Entry 8FS4 (electron microscopy, 2.94 A resolution); this record covers chains A and B of the 11 polymer chains in the assembly.

# Chain A
Name: Checkpoint protein RAD24
Source organism: Saccharomyces cerevisiae
Reference sequence: P32641 (RAD24_YEAST); residue numbers follow UniProt; this construct covers 1-544
Amino-acid sequence (544 residues; row label = number of the first residue in the row):
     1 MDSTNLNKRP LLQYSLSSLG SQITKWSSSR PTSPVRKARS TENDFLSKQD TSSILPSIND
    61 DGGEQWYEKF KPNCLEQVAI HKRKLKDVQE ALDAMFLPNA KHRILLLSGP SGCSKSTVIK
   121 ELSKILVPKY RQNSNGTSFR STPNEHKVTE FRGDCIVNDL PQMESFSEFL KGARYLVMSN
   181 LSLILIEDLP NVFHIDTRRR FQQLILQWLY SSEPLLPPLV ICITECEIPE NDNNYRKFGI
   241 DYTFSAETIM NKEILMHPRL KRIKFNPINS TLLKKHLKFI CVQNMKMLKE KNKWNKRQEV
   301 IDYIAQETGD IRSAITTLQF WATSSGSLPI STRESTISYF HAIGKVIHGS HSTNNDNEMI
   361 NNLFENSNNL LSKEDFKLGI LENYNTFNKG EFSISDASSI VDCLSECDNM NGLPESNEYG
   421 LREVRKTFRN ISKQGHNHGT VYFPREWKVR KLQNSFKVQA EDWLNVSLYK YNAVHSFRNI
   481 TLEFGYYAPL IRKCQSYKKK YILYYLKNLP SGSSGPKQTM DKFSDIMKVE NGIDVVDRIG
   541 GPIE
Unresolved in the structure: 1-63, 132-146, 154-162, 499-532
Metal / ion sites: Mg2+: Ser116 (together with ATP-gamma-S)
Ligand contacts: ATP-gamma-S (AGS; phosphothiophosphoric acid-adenylate ester): Tyr67, Phe70, Lys71, Pro72, Gln77, Val78, Ala79, Ser111, Gly112, Cys113, Ser114, Lys115, Ser116, Thr117, Glu187, Thr224, His276, Ile311, Arg312, Ile315
Curated features (UniProtKB/Swiss-Prot):
  - binding site (ATP): Gly109 to Ser116
  - mutagenesis: Lys115 (K115E: Reduces NTP-binding and hydrolysis. Shows DNA damage sensitivity; K115R: No effect on NTP-binding and hydrolysis. Resistant to DNA damage)

# Chain B
Name: Replication factor C subunit 4
Source organism: Saccharomyces cerevisiae
Reference sequence: P40339 (RFC4_YEAST); residues 1-323 here = UniProt positions 1-323
Amino-acid sequence (323 residues; row label = number of the first residue in the row):
     1 MSKTLSLQLP WVEKYRPQVL SDIVGNKETI DRLQQIAKDG NMPHMIISGM PGIGKTTSVH
    61 CLAHELLGRS YADGVLELNA SDDRGIDVVR NQIKHFAQKK LHLPPGKHKI VILDEADSMT
   121 AGAQQALRRT MELYSNSTRF AFACNQSNKI IEPLQSRCAI LRYSKLSDED VLKRLLQIIK
   181 LEDVKYTNDG LEAIIFTAEG DMRQAINNLQ STVAGHGLVN ADNVFKIVDS PHPLIVKKML
   241 LASNLEDSIQ ILRTDLWKKG YSSIDIVTTS FRVTKNLAQV KESVRLEMIK EIGLTHMRIL
   301 EGVGTYLQLA SMLAKIHKLN NKA
Unresolved in the structure: 1-5, 91, 323
Metal / ion sites: Mg2+: Thr56 (together with ATP-gamma-S)
Ligand contacts:
  - ATP-gamma-S (AGS; phosphothiophosphoric acid-adenylate ester), molecule 1: Val12, Glu13, Tyr15, Arg16, Pro17, Asp22, Ile23, Val24, Met50, Pro51, Gly52, Ile53, Gly54, Lys55, Thr56, Thr57, Asn145, Leu166, Arg174, Met202, Arg203, Ile206
  - ATP-gamma-S (AGS), molecule 2: Arg128, Pro153, Ser156, Arg157
Curated features (UniProtKB/Swiss-Prot):
  - binding site (ATP): Val12, Val24, Gly49 to Thr57, Asn145, Arg203

# Chain A / chain B interface
Contacting residue pairs - 73 pairs, chain A then chain B:
  Glu64(A) - Asn136(B)
  Glu64(A) - Arg139(B)  salt bridge
  Gln65(A) - Pro43(B)
  Gln65(A) - His44(B)
  Tyr67(A) - Ser135(B)
  Tyr67(A) - Arg157(B)
  Glu150(A) - Arg129(B)  salt bridge
  Phe151(A) - Arg129(B)  hydrogen bond (backbone-side chain)
  Arg152(A) - Arg129(B)
  Arg152(A) - Leu133(B)
  Gly153(A) - Arg90(B)
  Glu187(A) - Arg128(B)  salt bridge
  Asp188(A) - Arg129(B)  salt bridge
  Phe193(A) - Ala121(B)  hydrophobic
  Thr224(A) - Pro153(B)
  Cys226(A) - Pro153(B)
  Ile228(A) - Ala121(B)  hydrophobic
  Pro229(A) - Asn148(B)
  Pro229(A) - Lys149(B)
  Asp310(A) - Ser156(B)  hydrogen bond
  Arg312(A) - Ser156(B)  hydrogen bond
  Arg312(A) - Arg157(B)
  Ser313(A) - Ser156(B)
  Phe320(A) - Arg32(B)
  Phe320(A) - Pro43(B)  hydrophobic
  Phe320(A) - Ala159(B)  hydrophobic
  Phe320(A) - Leu161(B)  hydrophobic
  Thr323(A) - Arg32(B)  hydrogen bond
  Ser324(A) - Arg32(B)  hydrogen bond
  Ser325(A) - Gln35(B)
  Leu328(A) - Glu28(B)
  Leu328(A) - Thr29(B)
  Leu328(A) - Arg32(B)
  Ser331(A) - Ile160(B)
  Ser331(A) - Arg162(B)  hydrogen bond
  Thr332(A) - Arg162(B)  hydrogen bond (backbone-side chain)
  Arg333(A) - Glu152(B)  salt bridge
  Arg333(A) - Gln155(B)
  Arg333(A) - Ser156(B)
  Arg333(A) - Ile160(B)
  Glu334(A) - Glu152(B)
  Thr336(A) - Glu152(B)  hydrogen bond
  Asn355(A) - Glu282(B)
  Asn357(A) - Lys275(B)
  Asn357(A) - Leu277(B)
  Asn357(A) - Glu282(B)
  Asn357(A) - Arg285(B)
  Asn361(A) - Lys275(B)  hydrogen bond (side chain-backbone)
  Asn366(A) - Asn148(B)  hydrogen bond
  Glu406(A) - Lys290(B)  salt bridge
  Asn409(A) - Met297(B)
  Met410(A) - Leu294(B)  hydrophobic
  Met410(A) - Met297(B)  hydrophobic
  Asn411(A) - Met297(B)
  Leu413(A) - Gly293(B)
  Leu413(A) - His296(B)
  Leu413(A) - Met297(B)  hydrophobic
  Pro414(A) - Phe271(B)  hydrophobic
  Glu415(A) - Phe271(B)
  Glu415(A) - Ile289(B)
  Glu415(A) - Ile292(B)
  Glu415(A) - Gly293(B)
  Glu415(A) - His296(B)
  Glu418(A) - Phe271(B)
  Glu418(A) - Lys275(B)  salt bridge
  Tyr419(A) - Leu286(B)  hydrophobic
  Tyr419(A) - Ile289(B)
  Tyr419(A) - Lys290(B)
  Arg422(A) - Arg285(B)
  Arg422(A) - Leu286(B)
  Arg422(A) - Ile289(B)
  Glu423(A) - Leu286(B)
  Lys426(A) - Leu286(B)
Interface residues without a listed pair, chain A (54 interface residues in all): Ser111, Asn191, Glu225, Glu227, Glu230, Phe244, Thr316, Ser327, Ser335, Asp356, Glu365
Interface residues without a listed pair, chain B (49 interface residues in all): Ile36, Asn41, Ile86, Gly122, Gln125, Ile150, Ile151, Cys158, Asn276, Ser283, Leu300

# In short
Chain A and chain B form an interface of 54 and 49 residues respectively, with 10 hydrogen bonds and 7 salt
bridges. Polar contacts include Glu64(A)-Arg139(B), Glu150(A)-Arg129(B) and Glu187(A)-Arg128(B). One
ATP-gamma-S molecule is bound between chain A and chain B. Chain B binds ATP-gamma-S.
Here chain A is Checkpoint protein RAD24 and chain B is Replication factor C subunit 4, both from
Saccharomyces cerevisiae. Entry 8FS4 (Structure of S. cerevisiae Rad24-RFC loading the 9-1-1 clamp onto a
10-nt gapped DNA in step ...) was determined by electron microscopy (same publication as 8FS3, 8FS5, 8FS6,
8FS7 and 8FS8).
